PDB entry 7UKR | X-ray diffraction, 2.50 A resolution | chain A

# Chain A
Protein: Son of sevenless homolog 1
Organism: Homo sapiens
UniProt: Q07889 (SOS1_HUMAN); residues 564-1049 here = UniProt positions 564-1049
Chain sequence (487 residues; each row starts with the number of its first residue):
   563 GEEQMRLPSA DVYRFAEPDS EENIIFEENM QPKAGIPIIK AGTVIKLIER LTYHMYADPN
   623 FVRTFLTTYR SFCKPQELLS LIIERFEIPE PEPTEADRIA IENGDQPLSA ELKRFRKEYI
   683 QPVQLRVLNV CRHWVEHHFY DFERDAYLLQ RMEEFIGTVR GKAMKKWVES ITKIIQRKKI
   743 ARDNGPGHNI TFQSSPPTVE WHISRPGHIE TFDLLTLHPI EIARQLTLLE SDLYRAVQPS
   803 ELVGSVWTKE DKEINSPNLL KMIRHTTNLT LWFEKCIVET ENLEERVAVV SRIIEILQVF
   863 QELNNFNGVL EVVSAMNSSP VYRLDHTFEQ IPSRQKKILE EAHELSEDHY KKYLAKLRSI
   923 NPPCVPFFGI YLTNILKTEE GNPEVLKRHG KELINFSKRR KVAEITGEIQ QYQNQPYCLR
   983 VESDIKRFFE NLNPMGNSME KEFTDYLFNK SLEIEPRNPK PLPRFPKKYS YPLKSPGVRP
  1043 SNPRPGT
Unresolved in the structure: 563-567, 592-598, 652-670, 744-755, 949-955, 1043-1049
Construct notes: expression tag (563)
Residues lining bound ligands: NKF (2-methyl-3-[(1R)-1-{[4-methyl-7-(morpholin-4-yl)pyrido[3,4-d]pyridazin-1-yl]amino}ethyl]benzonitrile): Met878, Asn879, Tyr884, Phe890, Lys898, Leu901, Glu902, His905
From the paper describing this entry:
  - binding site for NKF: Phe890, Glu902

# Overview
Bound to chain A: compound NKF. From the paper: a binding site for NKF at Phe890 and Glu902.
Chain A is Son of sevenless homolog 1 (Homo sapiens); the structure, Crystal Structure of SOS1 with MRTX0902,
a Potent and Selective Inhibitor of the SOS1:KRAS Protein-Protein Interaction, was determined by X-ray
diffraction (same publication as 7UKS).
